Entry 7JZX (electron microscopy, 3.40 A resolution); this record covers chains G and H of the 11 polymer chains in the assembly.

Chain G (and H):
Protein: CRISPR type I-F/YPEST-associated protein Csy3
Organism: Pseudomonas aeruginosa
Notes: chain H of this document is another copy of the same molecule, construct and numbering; everything in this record applies to it too
Reference sequence: A0A444M080 (A0A444M080_PSEAI); residues 20-361 here correspond to UniProt positions 1-342 (UniProt number = residue number - 19)
Amino-acid sequence (342 residues; numbered 20 to 361; the number before each row is that of its first residue):
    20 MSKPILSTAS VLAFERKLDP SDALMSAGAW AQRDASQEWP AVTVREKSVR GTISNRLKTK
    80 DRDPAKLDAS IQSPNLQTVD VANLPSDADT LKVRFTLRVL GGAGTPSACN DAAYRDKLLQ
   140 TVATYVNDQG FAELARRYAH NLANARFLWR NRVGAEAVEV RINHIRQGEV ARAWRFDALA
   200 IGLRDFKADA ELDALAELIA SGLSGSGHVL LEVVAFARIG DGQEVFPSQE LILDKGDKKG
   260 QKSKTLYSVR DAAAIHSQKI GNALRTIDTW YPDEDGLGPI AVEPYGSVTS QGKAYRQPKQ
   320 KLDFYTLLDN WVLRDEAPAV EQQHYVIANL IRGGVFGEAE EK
Not modelled in the structure: 20-23, 359-361 (chain H: 20-23, 253-257, 359-361)

How chain G and chain H interact:
Residue-residue contacts (80):
  T27(G) with R75(H)
  E34(G) with R169(H)
  R35(G) with R169(H); E243(H), salt bridge
  D38(G) with Q242(H)
  P39(G) with Q242(H)
  S40(G) with G241(H)
  D41(G) with R64(H), salt bridge; N102(H)
  L43(G) with S105(H)
  R113(G) with S105(H), hydrogen bond (side chain-backbone); D240(H)
  T115(G) with D240(H), hydrogen bond (side chain-backbone); Q242(H), hydrogen bond
  L116(G) with Q242(H)
  R117(G) with G173(H), hydrogen bond (side chain-backbone); A174(H); I238(H); Q242(H)
  L119(G) with G173(H)
  S126(G) with S309(H)
  A127(G) with S309(H)
  C128(G) with S309(H); Q310(H)
  N129(G) with Q310(H); G311(H)
  R185(G) with E175(H); R237(H)
  Q186(G) with E175(H), hydrogen bond; R237(H), hydrogen bond (backbone-side chain)
  G187(G) with R237(H)
  H227(G) with G173(H), hydrogen bond (side chain-backbone); E175(H), salt bridge
  L229(G) with G239(H)
  Q248(G) with S67(H), hydrogen bond (backbone-side chain)
  E249(G) with K66(H); S67(H), hydrogen bond
  L250(G) with S67(H); L95(H), hydrophobic; Q96(H); T97(H); K258(H)
  Y266(G) with R64(H), hydrogen bond; K66(H)
  H275(G) with S67(H)
  S276(G) with K66(H), hydrogen bond
  Q277(G) with K66(H), hydrogen bond; S67(H), hydrogen bond (side chain-backbone); V68(H)
  E302(G) with T71(H), hydrogen bond
  P303(G) with I72(H)
  Y304(G) with N74(H); R75(H); L76(H), hydrogen bond (side chain-backbone)
  S306(G) with T71(H); I90(H)
  T308(G) with R69(H); I90(H), hydrogen bond (side chain-backbone); P93(H)
  G311(G) with D87(H); Q91(H)
  K312(G) with D87(H); I90(H)
  A313(G) with L86(H), hydrophobic; D87(H), hydrogen bond (backbone-side chain); I90(H), hydrophobic
  Q316(G) with P83(H); D87(H), hydrogen bond
  P317(G) with R81(H); L86(H)
  K318(G) with R81(H); P83(H)
  Y324(G) with S73(H), hydrogen bond (side chain-backbone); N74(H); R75(H)
  D328(G) with R75(H), salt bridge
  R351(G) with S73(H)
  G356(G) with R75(H)
  E357(G) with R75(H), salt bridge; K77(H)
Interface residues without a listed pair, chain G (53 interface residues in all): R134, I184, V268, R269, V307, T325, F355, A358
Interface residues without a listed pair, chain H (45 interface residues in all): E65, D82, P104, V172, F245, G259

Overview:
53 residues of chain G face 45 of chain H across their interface, with 19 hydrogen bonds and 5 salt bridges.
Among the polar pairs are R35(G)-E243(H), D41(G)-R64(H) and H227(G)-E175(H).
Both chains are CRISPR type I-F/YPEST-associated protein Csy3 (Pseudomonas aeruginosa). Entry 7JZX (Cryo-EM
structure of CRISPR-Cas surveillance complex with AcrIF7) was determined by electron microscopy (same
publication as 7JZW and 7JZZ).
